6YNS - chains A and N of the 6 polymer chains in the assembly; structure by X-ray diffraction, 3.94 A resolution.

[Chain A]
Protein: Calmodulin-1
Organism: Homo sapiens
UniProt: P0DP23 (CALM1_HUMAN); residues 1-148 here correspond to UniProt positions 2-149 (UniProt number = residue number + 1)
Amino-acid sequence (148 residues; each row starts with the number of its first residue):
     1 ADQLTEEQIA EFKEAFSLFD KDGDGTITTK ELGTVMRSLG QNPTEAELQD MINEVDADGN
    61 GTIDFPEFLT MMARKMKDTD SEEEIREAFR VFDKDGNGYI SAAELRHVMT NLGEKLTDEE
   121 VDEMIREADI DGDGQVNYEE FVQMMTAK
Disordered / not traced: 1-5, 76-80
Curated features (UniProtKB/Swiss-Prot):
  - binding site (Ca(2+)): Asp20, Asp22, Asp24, Thr26, Glu31, Asp56, Asp58, Asn60, Thr62, Glu67, Asp93, Asp95, Asn97, Tyr99, Glu104, Asp129, Asp131, Asp133, Gln135, Glu140
  - modified residue: Ala1 (N-acetylalanine), Lys21 (N6-acetyllysine), Thr44 (Phosphothreonine), Ser81 (Phosphoserine), Lys94 (N6-acetyllysine), Tyr99 (Phosphotyrosine), Ser101 (Phosphoserine), Thr110 (Phosphothreonine), Lys115 (N6,N6,N6-trimethyllysine), Tyr138 (Phosphotyrosine)
  - cross-link: Lys21 (Glycyl lysine isopeptide (Lys-Gly) (interchain with G-Cter in SUMO2))

[Chain N]
Protein: Bifunctional adenylate cyclase toxin/hemolysin CyaA
UniProt: A0A380ZZA1 (A0A380ZZA1_BORPT); residue numbers follow UniProt; this construct covers 458-481
Amino-acid sequence (24 residues; numbered 458 to 481; the number before each row is that of its first residue):
   458 WGQRALQGAQ AVAAAQRLVH AIAL
Disordered / not traced: 458
What the authors report for this chain:
  - mutagenesis - R461E/L463A/R474E/L475A/H477S/I479A, R461E/R474E, L463A/L475A/H477S/I479A: abolished localization
  - mutagenesis - R461A/R474A, R461K/R474K, R461Q/R474Q: unchanged localization
  - mutagenesis - W458A/I479A, L475A/H477S/I479A: decreased localization
  - mutagenesis - W458A/L463A (4-fold), W458A/I479A, R461E/R474E, R461Q/R474Q, L475A/H477S/I479A (20-fold), H477S/I479A (20-fold): decreased binding to Calmodulin-1 (chain A)

[Interface between chain A and chain N]
Residue-residue contacts (18; chain A residue first):
  Glu14(A) with Ala468(N); Ala471(N)
  Ala15(A) with Leu475(N)
  Leu18(A) with Ala468(N); Ala472(N), hydrophobic
  Phe19(A) with Leu475(N), hydrophobic; Val476(N), hydrophobic; Ile479(N), hydrophobic
  Met51(A) with Ala480(N), hydrophobic
  Ile63(A) with Ile479(N), hydrophobic
  Phe68(A) with Leu475(N), hydrophobic
  Met71(A) with Ala478(N), hydrophobic; Ile479(N), hydrophobic
  Met72(A) with Arg474(N)
  Glu82(A) with Arg474(N), salt bridge; His477(N)
  Thr146(A) with His477(N); Leu481(N)
Also at the interface, not in a pair above, chain A (17 interface residues in all): Phe16, Leu32, Leu39, Val55, Ser81, Ile85
Also at the interface, not in a pair above, chain N (13 interface residues in all): Gln467, Gln473
The authors on this interface:
  - hot spots on chain N (mutagenesis) - W458A/L463A (4-fold), W458A/I479A, L463A, R474Q, L475A, H477S, H477S/I479A (20-fold), I479A, I479L, I479V: decreased binding to Calmodulin-1 (chain A)

[In short]
17 residues of chain A face 13 of chain N across their interface, with 1 salt bridge. Its one salt-bridged
contact is Glu82(A)-Arg474(N). The paper reports that W458A/L463A, W458A/I479A and R461E/R474E of chain N,
among others, reduce binding to Calmodulin-1 (chain A); R461E/L463A/R474E/L475A/H477S/I479A, R461E/R474E and
L463A/L475A/H477S/I479A of chain N abolish localization; 17 substitutions were tested in all.
Here chain A is Calmodulin-1 (Homo sapiens) and chain N is Bifunctional adenylate cyclase toxin/hemolysin
CyaA. Entry 6YNS (CaM-P458 complex (crystal form 2)) was determined by X-ray diffraction together with 6YNU
from the same study.
